9K10 - chains N and A of the 36 polymer chains in the assembly; structure by electron microscopy, 3.60 A resolution.

# Chain N
Protein: 50S ribosomal protein L16
Source organism: Mycolicibacterium smegmatis MC2 155
UniProtKB: A0QSD8 (RL16_MYCS2); residue numbers follow UniProt; this construct covers 1-138
Chain sequence (138 residues; each row starts with the number of its first residue):
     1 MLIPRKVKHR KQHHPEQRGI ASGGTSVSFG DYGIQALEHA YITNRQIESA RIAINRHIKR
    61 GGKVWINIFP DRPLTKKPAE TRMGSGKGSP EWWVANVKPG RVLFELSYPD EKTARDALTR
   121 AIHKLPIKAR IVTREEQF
Not modelled in the structure: 137-138
Ion coordination: Mg2+ near Leu125 (its only coordinating residue here)

# Chain A
Molecule: 23S ribosomal RNA
Source organism: Mycolicibacterium smegmatis MC2 155
Sequence (3127 nucleotides; each row starts with the number of its first residue; numbers below 1 keep their minus sign (U-2 is residue -2)):
    -2 UUGUAAGUGU UUAAGGGCGC AUGGUGGAUG CCUUGGCACU GGGAGCCGAU GAAGGACGUA
    58 GGAGGCUGCG AUAAGCCUCG GGGAGCUGUC AACCGAGCGU UGAUCCGAGG AUGUCCGAAU
   118 GGGGAAACCC GGCACGAGUG AUGUCGUGUC ACCAGGCGCU GAAUAUAUAG GCGUCUGGGG
   178 GGAACGCGGG GAAGUGAAAC AUCUCAGUAC CCGUAGGAAG AGAAAACAAA AUGUGAUUCC
   238 GUGAGUAGUG GCGAGCGAAA GCGGAGGAUG GCUAAACCGU AUGCAUGUGA UACCGGGUAG
   298 GGGUUGUGUG UGCGGGGUUG UGGGACCUAU CUUUCCGGCU CUACCUGGCU GGAGGGCAGU
   358 GAGAAAAUGU UGUGGUUAGC GGAAAUGGCU UGGGAUGGCC UGCCGUAGAC GGUGAGAGCC
   418 CGGUACGUGA AAACCCGACG UCUGUCUUGA UGGUGUUCCC GAGUAGCAGC GGGCCCGUGG
   478 AAUCUGCUGU GAAUCUGCCG GGACCACCCG GUAAGCCUGA AUACUUCCCA GUGACCGAUA
   538 GCGGAUUAGU ACCGUGAGGG AAUGGUGAAA AGUACCCCGG GAGGGGAGUG AAAGAGUACC
   598 UGAAACCGUG CGCUUACAAU CCGUCAGAGC CCUCGACGUG UCGUGGGGUG AUGGCGUGCC
   658 UUUUGAAGAA UGAGCCUGCG AGUCAGGGAC AUGUCGCGAG GUUAACCCGG GUGGGGUAGC
   718 CGCAGCGAAA GCGAGUCUGA AUAGGGCGUA UCCACACAAG AGUGUGUGGU GUAGUGGUGU
   778 GUUCUGGACC CGAAGCGGAG UGAUCUACCC AUGGCCAGGG UGAAGCGCGG GUAAGACCGC
   838 GUGGAGGCCC GAACCCACUU AGGUUGAAGA CUGAGGGGAU GAGCUGUGGG UAGGGGUGAA
   898 AGGCCAAUCA AACUCCGUGA UAGCUGGUUC UCCCCGAAAU GCAUUUAGGU GCAGCGUCGC
   958 AUGUUUCUUG CCGGAGGUAG AGCUACUGGA UGGCCGAUGG GCCCCACAGG GUUACUGACG
  1018 UCAGCCAAAC UCCGAAUGCC GGUAAGUCCA AGAGUGCGGC AGUGAGACGG CGGGGGAUAA
  1078 GCUCCGUGCG UCGAGAGGGA AACAGCCCAG AUCGCCGGCU AAGGCCCCUA AGCGUGUGCU
  1138 AAGUGGAAAA GGAUGUGCAG UCGCGAAGAC AACCAGGAGG UUGGCUUAGA AGCAGCCACC
  1198 CUUGAAAGAG UGCGUAAUAG CUCACUGGUC AAGUGAUUGU GCGCCGAUAA UGUAGCGGGG
  1258 CUCAAGCACA CCGCCGAAGC CGCGGCAGCC AACGUGUUGG CUGGGUAGGG GAGCGUCCUG
  1318 CAUCCGGUGA AGCCGCCGAG UGAUCGAGUG GUGGAGGGUG UGGGAGUGAG AAUGCAGGCA
  1378 UGAGUAGCGA UUAGGCAAGU GAGAACCUUG CCCGCCGAAA GACCAAGGGU UCCUGGGCCA
  1438 GGCCAGUCCG CCCAGGGUGA GUCGGGACCU AAGGCGAGGC CGACAGGCGU AGUCGAUGGA
  1498 CAACGGGUUG AUAUUCCCGU ACCCGUGUAU GUGCGUCCAU GAUGAAUCAG CGGUACUAAC
  1558 CAUCCAAAAC CACCGUGACC GCACCUUUCG GGGUGUGGCG UUGGUGGGGC UGCAUGGGAC
  1618 CUUCGUUGGU AGUAGUCAAG CGAUGGGGUG ACGCAGGAAG GUAGCCGUAC CGGUCAGUGG
  1678 UAAUACCGGG GUAAGCCUGU AGGGAGUCAG AUAGGUAAAU CCGUCUGGCA UAUAUCCUGA
  1738 GAGGUGAUGC AUAGCCGAGU GAGGCGAAUU CGGUGAUCCU AUGCUGCCGA GAAAAGCCUC
  1798 UAGCGAGGAC AUACACGGCC CGUACCCCAA ACCAACACAG GUGGUCAGGU AGAGAAUACU
  1858 AAGGCGUACG AGUGAACUAU GGUUAAGGAA CUCGGCAAAA UGCCCCCGUA ACUUCGGGAG
  1918 AAGGGGGACC CACAUGGCGU GUAAGCCUUU ACGGCCCAAG CGUGAGUGGG UGGCACAAAC
  1978 CAGUGAGAAG CGACUGUUUA CUAAAAACAC AGGUCCGUGC GAAGUCGCAA GACGAUGUAU
  2038 ACGGACUGAC GCCUGCCCGG UGCUGGAAGG UUAAGAGGAC CCGUUAACUC CCUUUGGGGG
  2098 UGAAGCGGAG AAUUUAAGCC CCAGUAAACG GCGGUGGUAA CUAUAACCAU CCUAAGGUAG
  2158 CGAAAUUCCU UGUCGGGUAA GUUCCGACCU GCACGAAUGG CGUAACGACU UCUCAACUGU
  2218 CUCAACCAUA GACUCGGCGA AAUUGCACUA CGAGUAAAGA UGCUCGUUAC GCGCGGCAGG
  2278 ACGAAAAGAC CCCGGGACCU UCACUACAAC UUGGUAUUGG UGCUCGAUAC GGUUUGUGUA
  2338 GGAUAGGUGG GAGACUGUGA AGCUCACACG CCAGUGUGGG UGGAGUCGUU GUUGAAAUAC
  2398 CACUCUGAUC GUAUUGGGCC UCUAACCUCG GACCGUAUAU CCGGUUCAGG GACAGUGCCU
  2458 GGUGGGUAGU UUAACUGGGG CGGUUGCCUC CUAAAAUGUA ACGGAGGCGC CCAAAGGUUC
  2518 CCUCAACCUG GACGGCAAUC AGGUGUUGAG UGUAAGUGCA CAAGGGAGCU UGACUGCGAG
  2578 ACGGACAUGU CGAGCAGGGA CGAAAGUCGG GACUAGUGAU CCGGCACCUC UGAGUGGAAG
  2638 GGGUGUCGCU CAACGGAUAA AAGGUACCCC GGGGAUAACA GGCUGAUCUU CCCCAAGAGU
  2698 CCAUAUCGAC GGGAUGGUUU GGCACCUCGA UGUCGGCUCG UCGCAUCCUG GGGCUGGAGC
  2758 AGGUCCCAAG GGUUGGGCUG UUCGCCCAUU AAAGCGGCAC GCGAGCUGGG UUUAGAACGU
  2818 CGUGAGACAG UUCGGUCUCU AUCCGCCGCG CGCGUCAGAA GCUUGAGGAA ACCUGUCCCU
  2878 AGUACGAGAG GACCGGGACG GACGAACCUC UGGUAUACCA GUUGUCCCAC CAGGGGCACG
  2938 GCUGGAUAGC CACGUUCGGA CAGGAUAACC GCUGAAAGCA UCUAAGCGGG AAACCUCUUC
  2998 CAAGACCAGG CUUCUCACCC UCUAGGAGGG AUAAGGCCCC CCGCAGACCA CGGGAUUGAU
  3058 AGACCAGACC UGGAAGCCUA GUAAUAGGUG CAGGGAACUG GCACUAACCG GCCGAAAACU
  3118 UACAACA
Not modelled in the structure: -2 to 1, 1562-1609, 2136-2144, 3121-3124
Ion coordination: Mg2+ site 1 near G13 (its only coordinating residue here); Mg2+ site 2: C28, G1354; Mg2+ site 3: C43, G214; Mg2+ site 4 near U56 (its only coordinating residue here); Mg2+ site 5 near U69 (its only coordinating residue here); Mg2+ site 6 near U117 (its only coordinating residue here); Mg2+ site 7: A159, U163, A164; Mg2+ site 8: G191, U2467; Mg2+ site 9 near G191 (its only coordinating residue here); Mg2+ site 10: A194, A196, C197; Mg2+ site 11 near G204 (its only coordinating residue here); Mg2+ site 12 near G217 (its only coordinating residue here); 244 more Mg2+ sites not listed

# How chain N and chain A interact
Contacting residue pairs (92; chain N residue first):
  Pro4(N) with G986(A), phosphate contact; A987(A), phosphate contact
  Arg5(N) with G986(A), salt bridge to the phosphate; A987(A), salt bridge to the phosphate
  Lys6(N) with G986(A), salt bridge to the phosphate
  Lys8(N) with C1027(A), salt bridge to the phosphate
  His9(N) with A1026(A), stacking on the base; C1027(A), salt bridge to the phosphate
  Lys11(N) with A1025(A), hydrogen bond to the base; A1026(A), hydrogen bond to the base; G2501(A), sugar contact; A2502(A), salt bridge to the phosphate
  Gln12(N) with A1025(A), base contact
  His13(N) with A1025(A), stacking on the base; G1071(A), phosphate contact; G1072(A), phosphate contact; U2489(A), sugar contact
  His14(N) with U1075(A), salt bridge to the phosphate
  Pro15(N) with U1075(A), base contact
  Glu16(N) with G977(A), phosphate contact; G1070(A), phosphate contact
  Gln17(N) with U1075(A), hydrogen bond to the base
  Arg18(N) with A976(A), hydrogen bond to the phosphate; G977(A), salt bridge to the phosphate; G1070(A), salt bridge to the phosphate
  Ser22(N) with A978(A), hydrogen bond to the phosphate
  Gly23(N) with C1022(A), phosphate contact
  Gly24(N) with G1021(A), sugar contact; C1022(A), hydrogen bond to the phosphate
  Ser28(N) with G1021(A), sugar contact
  Phe29(N) with U988(A), base contact
  Tyr41(N) with U1075(A), base contact
  Arg45(N) with G2708(A), salt bridge to the phosphate
  Gln46(N) with G2708(A), phosphate contact; G2709(A), hydrogen bond to the phosphate
  Ser49(N) with C2707(A), base contact; G2708(A), hydrogen bond to the sugar
  Arg56(N) with A2693(A), hydrogen bond to the sugar
  Lys63(N) with G989(A), phosphate contact; G990(A), salt bridge to the phosphate
  Trp65(N) with G989(A), hydrogen bond to the sugar
  Ile66(N) with U988(A), sugar contact
  Phe69(N) with A987(A), sugar contact
  Asp71(N) with G986(A), sugar contact
  Arg72(N) with A1024(A), sugar contact
  Thr75(N) with G1073(A), phosphate contact; A1074(A), phosphate contact
  Lys76(N) with A1074(A), phosphate contact
  Lys77(N) with G1073(A), sugar contact; A1074(A), hydrogen bond to the phosphate
  Glu80(N) with U2717(A), hydrogen bond to the sugar; G2718(A), sugar contact
  Thr81(N) with G2719(A), sugar contact
  Arg82(N) with G2475(A), salt bridge to the phosphate; G2719(A), phosphate contact; C2720(A), salt bridge to the phosphate
  Met83(N) with G1073(A), sugar contact; A1076(A), base contact; G2474(A), base contact; G2719(A), phosphate contact; C2720(A), hydrogen bond to the phosphate
  Gly84(N) with G2474(A), base contact; C2499(A), sugar contact; G2500(A), phosphate contact
  Ser85(N) with C2499(A), hydrogen bond to the sugar; G2500(A), hydrogen bond to the phosphate
  Gly86(N) with C2499(A), phosphate contact; G2500(A), hydrogen bond to the phosphate; G2501(A), phosphate contact
  Lys87(N) with G1072(A), salt bridge to the phosphate; G1073(A), salt bridge to the phosphate; G2500(A), phosphate contact; G2501(A), hydrogen bond to the phosphate
  Gly88(N) with G1073(A), hydrogen bond to the phosphate
  Trp92(N) with U1075(A), phosphate contact
  Arg101(N) with C1022(A), hydrogen bond to the sugar
  Arg120(N) with C2691(A), sugar contact; A2692(A), sugar contact; A2693(A), salt bridge to the phosphate
  His123(N) with G1148(A), phosphate contact; G1149(A), phosphate contact; C2691(A), sugar contact; G2708(A), hydrogen bond to the base
  Lys124(N) with C2691(A), hydrogen bond to the base; C2707(A), base contact; G2708(A), hydrogen bond to the sugar; G2709(A), sugar contact
  Leu125(N) with G2709(A), sugar contact
  Pro126(N) with G2709(A), phosphate contact; G2710(A), phosphate contact
  Lys128(N) with A1147(A), salt bridge to the phosphate; G1148(A), phosphate contact
Also at the interface, not in a pair above, chain N (50 interface residues in all): Leu74
Also at the interface, not in a pair above, chain A (51 interface residues in all): G985, A1020, C1023, G1069, A1077, A2683, C2690, G2694, A2706

# In short
Chain N and chain A form an interface of 50 and 51 residues respectively; the contacts include 22 hydrogen
bonds, 17 salt bridges and 2 aromatic stacking contacts. Among the polar pairs are Lys11(N)-A1025(A),
Lys11(N)-A1026(A) and Gln17(N)-U1075(A).
Chain N is 50S ribosomal protein L16 and chain A is 23S ribosomal RNA, both from Mycolicibacterium smegmatis
MC2 155; the structure, EF-G2 bound 50S ribosome subunit complex of M. smegmatis, was determined by electron
microscopy together with 9K0Z from the same study.
